PDB entry 5NI5 | X-ray diffraction, 2.30 A resolution | chains A and C

Chain A:
Name: Nuclear receptor ROR-gamma
Source organism: Homo sapiens
UniProtKB: P51449 (RORG_HUMAN); residues 265-507 here = UniProt positions 265-507
Amino-acid sequence (288 residues; row label = number of the first residue in the row):
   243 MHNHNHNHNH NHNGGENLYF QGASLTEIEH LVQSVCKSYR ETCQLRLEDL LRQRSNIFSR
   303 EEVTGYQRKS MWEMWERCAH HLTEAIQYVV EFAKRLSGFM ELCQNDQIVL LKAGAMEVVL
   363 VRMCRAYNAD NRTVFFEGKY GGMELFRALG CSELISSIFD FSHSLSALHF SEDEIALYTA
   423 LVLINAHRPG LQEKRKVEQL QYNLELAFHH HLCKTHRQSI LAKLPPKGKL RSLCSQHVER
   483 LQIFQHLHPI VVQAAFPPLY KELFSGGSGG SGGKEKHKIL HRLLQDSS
Unresolved in the structure: 243-257, 508-530
Construct notes: initiating methionine (243); expression tag (244-264, 508-530)
Bound ions: Na+: C366, Y369, S408
Residues lining bound ligands: 8YB (N-[4-(3-chlorophenyl)-5-(2-chlorophenyl)carbonyl-1,3-thiazol-2-yl]-2-(4-ethylsulfonylphenyl)ethanamide): C285, Q286, L287, L292, C320, H323, L324, A327, M358, V361, L362, R364, M365, R367, A368, V376, F377, F378, F388, L391, I397, I400, F401, S404
Curated features (UniProtKB/Swiss-Prot):
  - motif: L501 to F506 (AF-2)
  - mutagenesis: A327 (A327F: Completely abolishes transcriptional activity), F378 (F378Q: Completely abolishes transcriptional activity), I397 (I397N: Nearly abolishes transcriptional activity)

Chain C:
Name: tethered SRC2-2 peptide
Source organism: Homo sapiens
Amino-acid sequence (15 residues; each row starts with the number of its first residue):
   684 KEKHKILHRL LQDSS
Unresolved in the structure: 684-685, 698

Interface between chain A and chain C:
Pairs across the interface - 22 pairs, chain A then chain C:
  K336(A) - L693(C)  hydrogen bond (side chain-backbone)
  K336(A) - L694(C)
  K336(A) - D696(C)  hydrogen bond (side chain-backbone)
  M342(A) - L694(C)
  Q346(A) - H691(C)
  Q346(A) - L694(C)
  Q346(A) - Q695(C)  hydrogen bond
  Q349(A) - L694(C)
  I350(A) - H687(C)
  I350(A) - H691(C)
  I350(A) - L694(C)  hydrophobic
  L353(A) - L694(C)  hydrophobic
  K354(A) - H687(C)
  P500(A) - I689(C)  hydrophobic
  L501(A) - I689(C)  hydrophobic
  L501(A) - L690(C)  hydrophobic
  L501(A) - L693(C)  hydrophobic
  E504(A) - H687(C)
  E504(A) - K688(C)  hydrogen bond (side chain-backbone)
  E504(A) - I689(C)  hydrogen bond (side chain-backbone)
  E504(A) - L690(C)  hydrogen bond (side chain-backbone)
  L505(A) - L690(C)  hydrophobic
Also at the interface, not in a pair above, chain A (13 interface residues in all): V332, F341

In short:
Chain A and chain C form an interface of 13 and 9 residues respectively, with 6 hydrogen bonds. Polar pairs
include K336(A)-L693(C), K336(A)-D696(C) and Q346(A)-Q695(C). Bound to chain A: compound 8YB. C366(A), Y369(A)
and S408(A) coordinate Na+. From UniProt: 3 mutagenesis sites on chain A.
Chain A is Nuclear receptor ROR-gamma and chain C is tethered SRC2-2 peptide, both from Homo sapiens; the
structure, Ligand complex of RORg LBD, was determined by X-ray diffraction (same publication as 5NI7, 5NI8,
5NIB, 6ESN and 6FGQ).
